2GCJ - chain A; structure by X-ray diffraction, 2.55 A resolution.

# Chain A
Name: Hypothetical 63.0 kDa protein in DAK1-ORC1 intergenic region
From: Saccharomyces cerevisiae
Notes: fragment: Pob3 Middle domain
Reference sequence: Q04636 (YMG9_YEAST); residue numbers follow UniProt; this construct covers 220-478
Amino-acid sequence (261 residues; numbered 218 to 478; the number before each row is that of its first residue):
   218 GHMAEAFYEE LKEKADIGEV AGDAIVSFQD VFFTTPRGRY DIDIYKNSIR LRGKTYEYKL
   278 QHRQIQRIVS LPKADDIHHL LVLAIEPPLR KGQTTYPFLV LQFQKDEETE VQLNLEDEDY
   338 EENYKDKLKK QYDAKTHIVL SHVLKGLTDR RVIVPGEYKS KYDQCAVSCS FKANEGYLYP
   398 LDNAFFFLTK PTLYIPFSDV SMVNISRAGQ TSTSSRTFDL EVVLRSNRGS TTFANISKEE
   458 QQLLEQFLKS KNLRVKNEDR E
Not modelled in the structure: 218-237, 425-432, 475-478
Construct notes: cloning artifact (218-219); engineered mutation Lys308 (Gln in Q04636)
Curated features (UniProtKB/Swiss-Prot):
  - mutagenesis: Thr311 (T311A: No change of sensitivity to HU; confers a SPT- phenotype indicating a disturbed activity in transcription), Met419 (M419K: In pob3-1; causes severe defects in rate of growth; when associated with R-78 and T-489)
What the authors report for this chain:
  - mutagenesis - T252A/R254A/R256A/D258A, K271E/T272A/Y273A: unchanged growth in response to HU

# In short
From UniProt: 2 mutagenesis sites. The paper reports that T252A/R254A/R256A/D258A and K271E/T272A/Y273A leave
growth in response to HU unchanged.
Chain A is Hypothetical 63.0 kDa protein in DAK1-ORC1 intergenic region (Saccharomyces cerevisiae); the
structure, Crystal Structure of the Pob3 middle domain, was determined by X-ray diffraction together with 2GCL
from the same study.
